PDB entry 7TW8 | X-ray diffraction, 1.55 A resolution | chain A

# Chain A
Protein: Transcription factor ETV6, Proofreading exoribonuclease nsp14 chimera
Organism: Severe acute respiratory syndrome coronavirus 2
Notes: EC 3.1.13.-
UniProtKB: chimeric construct of P41212, P0DTD1: residues 2-78 from P41212 (ETV6_HUMAN) positions 47-123 (UniProt number = residue number + 45); residues 300-527 from P0DTD1 positions 6225-6452 (UniProt number = residue number + 5925)
Sequence (309 residues; numbered 1 to 527; 218 numbers in that range are skipped by the numbering (no residue carries them; nothing is unmodelled there); the number before each row is that of its first residue):
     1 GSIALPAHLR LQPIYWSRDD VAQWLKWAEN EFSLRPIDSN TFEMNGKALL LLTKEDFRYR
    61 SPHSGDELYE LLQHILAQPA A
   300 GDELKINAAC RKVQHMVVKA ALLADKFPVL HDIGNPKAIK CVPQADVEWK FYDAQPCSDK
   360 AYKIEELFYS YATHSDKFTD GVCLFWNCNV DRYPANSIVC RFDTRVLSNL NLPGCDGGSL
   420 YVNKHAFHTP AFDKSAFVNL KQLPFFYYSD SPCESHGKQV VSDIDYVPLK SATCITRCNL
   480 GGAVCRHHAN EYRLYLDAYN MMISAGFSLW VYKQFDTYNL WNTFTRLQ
Disordered / not traced: 1-4, 403-432, 456-464, 526-527
Differences from the reference sequence: expression tag (1); engineered mutation A4 (Arg49 in P41212), E67 (Val112 in P41212), A77 (Lys122 in P41212); linker (79-81)
UniProt features mapped onto this chain:
  - site: L9, R10 (Breakpoint for translocation to form ETV6-MDS2 in MDS), R10, L11 (Breakpoint for translocation to form PAX5-ETV6), Q527 (Cleavage)
  - region: C414 to T428 (GpppA-binding)
  - binding site (S-adenosyl-L-methionine): D331 to A337
  - binding site (Zn(2+)): C452, C477, C484, H487
Metal / ion sites: Zn2+: C452, C477, C484, H487
Small-molecule neighbours: S-adenosylhomocysteine (SAH): R310, Q313, I332, G333, N334, P335, D352, A353, Q354, L366, F367, Y368, W385, N386, C387, N388, V389
Reported in the primary citation:
  - binding site for S-adenosylhomocysteine: R310, Q313, D331, I332, G333, P335, D352, A353, Q354, F367, Y368, W385, N386, C387, V389

# Overview
Chain A binds S-adenosylhomocysteine. The Zn2+ site is built by C452, C477, C484 and H487. From UniProt: 7
S-adenosyl-L-methionine-binding residues and 4 Zn2+-binding residues. The paper reports a binding site for
S-adenosylhomocysteine at R310, Q313 and D331 among others.
Chain A is Transcription factor ETV6, Proofreading exoribonuclease nsp14 chimera (Severe acute respiratory
syndrome coronavirus 2); the structure, Structure of nsp14 N7-MethylTransferase domain fused with TELSAM bound
to SAH, was determined by X-ray diffraction together with 7TW7 and 7TW9 from the same study.
